3ZD6 - chains A and C of the 3 polymer chains in the assembly; structure by X-ray diffraction, 2.80 A resolution.

[Chain A]
Molecule: Probable ATP-dependent RNA helicase DDX58
Organism: Homo sapiens
Notes: EC 3.6.4.13
UniProtKB: O95786 (DDX58_HUMAN); residues 230-925 here correspond to UniProt positions 185-880 (UniProt number = residue number - 45)
Chain sequence (696 residues; each row starts with the number of its first residue):
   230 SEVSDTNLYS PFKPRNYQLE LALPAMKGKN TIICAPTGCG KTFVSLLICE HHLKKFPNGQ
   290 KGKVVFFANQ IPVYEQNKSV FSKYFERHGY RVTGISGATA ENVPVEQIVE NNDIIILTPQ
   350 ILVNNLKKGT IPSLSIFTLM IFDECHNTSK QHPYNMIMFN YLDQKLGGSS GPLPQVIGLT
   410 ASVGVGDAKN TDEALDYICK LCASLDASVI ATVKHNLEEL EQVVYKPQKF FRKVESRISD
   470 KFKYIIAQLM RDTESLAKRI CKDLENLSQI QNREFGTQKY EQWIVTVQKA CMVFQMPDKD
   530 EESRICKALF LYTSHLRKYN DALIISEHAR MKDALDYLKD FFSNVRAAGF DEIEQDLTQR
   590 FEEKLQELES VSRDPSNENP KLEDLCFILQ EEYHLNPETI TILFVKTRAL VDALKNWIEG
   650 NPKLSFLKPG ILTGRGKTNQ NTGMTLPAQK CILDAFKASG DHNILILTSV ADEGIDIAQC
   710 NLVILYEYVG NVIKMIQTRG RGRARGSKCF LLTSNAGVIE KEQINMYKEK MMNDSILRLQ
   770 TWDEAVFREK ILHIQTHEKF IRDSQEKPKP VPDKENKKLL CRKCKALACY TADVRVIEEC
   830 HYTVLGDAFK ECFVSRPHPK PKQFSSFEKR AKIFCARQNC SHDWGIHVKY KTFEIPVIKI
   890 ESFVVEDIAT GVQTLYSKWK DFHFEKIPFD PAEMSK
Disordered / not traced: 230-235, 522-531, 662-690, 702-706, 723-732, 922-925
Sequence notes: conflict Asn287 (Gln242 in O95786), Asn306 (Gln261 in O95786), Leu696 (Ala651 in O95786)
Disulfide bonds: Cys520-Cys535
From the paper describing this entry:
  - conformationally variable residues (domain motion): Gln511, Glu530

[Chain C]
Molecule: 10-nt RNA strand
Sequence (10 nucleotides; each row starts with the number of its first residue):
     1 GCGCGCGCGC

[How chain A and chain C interact]
Contacting residue pairs - 19 pairs, chain A then chain C:
  Lys379(A) - G5(C)  phosphate contact
  Lys379(A) - C6(C)  salt bridge to the phosphate
  Gln380(A) - C4(C)  phosphate contact
  Gln380(A) - G5(C)  hydrogen bond to the phosphate
  His381(A) - C4(C)  sugar contact
  Pro382(A) - C4(C)  sugar contact
  Cys829(A) - C2(C)  hydrogen bond to the sugar
  His830(A) - G1(C)  hydrogen bond to the sugar
  His830(A) - C2(C)  sugar contact
  Phe853(A) - G1(C)  stacking on the base
  Lys858(A) - G1(C)  hydrogen bond to the base
  Gly874(A) - G1(C)  sugar contact
  Ile875(A) - G1(C)  phosphate contact
  Val886(A) - G1(C)  sugar contact
  Lys888(A) - G1(C)  phosphate contact
  Lys888(A) - C2(C)  phosphate contact
  Lys907(A) - G3(C)  phosphate contact
  Lys907(A) - C4(C)  salt bridge to the phosphate
  Trp908(A) - C2(C)  hydrogen bond to the phosphate
Other interface residues (no listed pair), chain A (16 interface residues in all): Ile887, Ile889

[Summary]
Chain A and chain C form an interface of 16 and 6 residues respectively; the contacts include 5 hydrogen
bonds, 2 salt bridges and 1 aromatic stacking contact. Polar pairs include Lys858(A)-G1(C), Cys829(A)-C2(C)
and His830(A)-G1(C). The paper reports conformational variability at Gln511(A) and Glu530(A).
Here chain A is Probable ATP-dependent RNA helicase DDX58 (Homo sapiens) and chain C is a 10-nt RNA strand.
Entry 3ZD6 (Snapshot 1 of RIG-I scanning on RNA duplex) was determined by X-ray diffraction, deposited
together with 3ZD7.
